PDB entry 3J9Q | electron microscopy, 3.50 A resolution | chains A and X of the 48 polymer chains in the assembly

Chain A (and X):
Name: sheath
Source organism: Pseudomonas aeruginosa
Notes: chain X of this document is another copy of the same molecule, construct and numbering; everything in this record applies to it too
UniProtKB: Q9S574 (Q9S574_PSEAI); residue numbers follow UniProt; this construct covers 1-386
Sequence (386 residues; each row starts with the number of its first residue):
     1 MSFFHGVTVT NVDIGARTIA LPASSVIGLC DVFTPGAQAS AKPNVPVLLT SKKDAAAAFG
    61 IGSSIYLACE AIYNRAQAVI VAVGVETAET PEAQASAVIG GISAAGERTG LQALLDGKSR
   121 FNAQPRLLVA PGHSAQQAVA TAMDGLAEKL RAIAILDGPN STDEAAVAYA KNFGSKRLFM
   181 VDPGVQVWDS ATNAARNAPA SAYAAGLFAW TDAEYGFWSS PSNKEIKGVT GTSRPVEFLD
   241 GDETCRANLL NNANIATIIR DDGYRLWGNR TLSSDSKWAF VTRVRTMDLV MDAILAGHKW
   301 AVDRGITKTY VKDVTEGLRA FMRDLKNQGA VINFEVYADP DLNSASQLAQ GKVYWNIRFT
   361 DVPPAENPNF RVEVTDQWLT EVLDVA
Disordered / not traced: 1
What the authors report for this chain:
  - self-association interface (contacts with another copy of this molecule): Ser2 to Ala20, Val362 to Ala386

Chain A / chain X interface:
Residue-residue contacts (9):
  Ile306(A) - Leu383(X)
  Thr307(A) - Leu383(X)
  Lys308(A) - Val382(X)
  Lys308(A) - Leu383(X)
  Lys308(A) - Ala386(X)
  Asn343(A) - Asp384(X)
  Ala345(A) - Thr380(X)
  Leu348(A) - Leu379(X)  hydrophobic
  Leu348(A) - Leu383(X)  hydrophobic
Interface residues without a listed pair, chain A (7 interface residues in all): Ser344
Interface residues without a listed pair, chain X (7 interface residues in all): Val385

Summary:
The chain A/chain X interface involves 7 residues from each chain. From the paper: a self-association
interface involving Ser2(A) and Val362(A).
Both chains are sheath (Pseudomonas aeruginosa). Entry 3J9Q (Atomic structures of a bactericidal contractile
nanotube in its pre- and post-contraction states) was determined by electron microscopy, deposited together
with 3J9R.
